Entry 8SVD (X-ray diffraction, 3.49 A resolution); this record covers chains A and D of the 6 polymer chains in the assembly.

[Chain A]
Protein: DarR
Source organism: Mycolicibacterium baixiangningiae
Sequence (209 residues; row label = number of the first residue in the row; numbers below 1 keep their minus sign (Gly-2 is residue -2)):
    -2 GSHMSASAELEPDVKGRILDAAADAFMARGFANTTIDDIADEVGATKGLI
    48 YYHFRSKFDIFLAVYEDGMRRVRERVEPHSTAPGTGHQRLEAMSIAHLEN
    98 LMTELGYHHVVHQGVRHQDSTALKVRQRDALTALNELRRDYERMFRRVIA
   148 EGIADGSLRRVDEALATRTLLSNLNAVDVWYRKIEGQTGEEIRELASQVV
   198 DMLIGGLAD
Disordered / not traced: -2 to 9, 115-117
What the authors report for this chain:
  - binding site for the 20-nt DNA strand (chain D): Lys44
  - binding site for the 20-nt DNA strand: Gly45

[Chain D]
Molecule: 20-nt DNA strand
Sequence (20 nucleotides; numbered 13 to 32; the number before each row is that of its first residue):
    13 TAGATACTCCGGAGTATCTA
Disordered / not traced: 32

[Chain A / chain D interface]
Residue-residue contacts (10):
  Thr31(A) - DC22(D)  phosphate contact
  Thr32(A) - DC21(D)  hydrogen bond to the phosphate
  Thr32(A) - DC22(D)  phosphate contact
  Ile33(A) - DC22(D)  hydrogen bond to the phosphate
  Lys44(A) - DC22(D)  base contact
  Lys44(A) - DG23(D)  hydrogen bond to the base
  Tyr48(A) - DC22(D)  sugar contact
  Tyr48(A) - DG23(D)  hydrogen bond to the phosphate
  Lys54(A) - DC22(D)  salt bridge to the phosphate
  Lys54(A) - DG23(D)  hydrogen bond to the phosphate
Other interface residues (no listed pair), chain A (8 interface residues in all): Arg52, Ser53
Other interface residues (no listed pair), chain D (4 interface residues in all): DG24

[Overview]
8 residues of chain A and 4 residues of chain D are in contact, with 5 hydrogen bonds and 1 salt bridge. Polar
contacts include Lys44(A)-DG23(D), Thr32(A)-DC21(D) and Ile33(A)-DC22(D). The paper reports a binding site for
the 20-nt DNA strand (chain D) at Lys44(A); a binding site for the 20-nt DNA strand at Gly45(A).
Here chain A is DarR (Mycolicibacterium baixiangningiae) and chain D is a 20-nt DNA strand. Entry 8SVD
(Structure of M. baixiangningiae DarR-DNA complex reveals novel dimer-of-dimers DNA binding) was determined by
X-ray diffraction (same publication as 8SUK, 8SV6, 8SVA and 8T5Y).
